PDB entry 2E4M | X-ray diffraction, 1.85 A resolution | chains B and C of the 3 polymer chains in the assembly

# Chain B
Protein: Main hemagglutinin component
Source organism: Clostridium botulinum
Reference sequence: P46084 (HA33_CLOBO); residues 2-286 here correspond to UniProt positions 1-285 (UniProt number = residue number - 1)
Sequence (286 residues; each row starts with the number of its first residue):
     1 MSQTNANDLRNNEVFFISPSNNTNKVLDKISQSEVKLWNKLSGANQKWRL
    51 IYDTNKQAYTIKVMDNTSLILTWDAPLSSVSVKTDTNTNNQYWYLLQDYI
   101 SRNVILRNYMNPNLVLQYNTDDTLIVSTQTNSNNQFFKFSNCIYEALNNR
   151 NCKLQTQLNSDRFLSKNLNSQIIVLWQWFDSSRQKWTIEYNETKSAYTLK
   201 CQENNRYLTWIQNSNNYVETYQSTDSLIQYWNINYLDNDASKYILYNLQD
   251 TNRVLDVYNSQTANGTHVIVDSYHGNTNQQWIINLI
Not modelled in the structure: 1
Sequence notes: initiating methionine (1)

# Chain C
Protein: Ha-17
Source organism: Clostridium botulinum
Reference sequence: Q9LBR4 (Q9LBR4_CLOBO); numbering as in UniProt (aligned over 2-146)
Sequence (146 residues; each row starts with the number of its first residue):
     1 MSSERTFLPNGNYKIKSLFSDSLYLTYSSGSLSFLNTSSLDNQKWKLEYI
    51 SSSNGFRFSNVAEPNKYLAYNDYGFIYLSSSSNNSLWNPIKIAINSYIIC
   101 TLSIVNVTDYAWTIYDNNNNITDQPILNLPNFDINNSNQILKLEKL
Not modelled in the structure: 1-3
Sequence notes: initiating methionine (1)

# Chain B / chain C interface
Residue-residue contacts - 19 pairs, chain B then chain C:
  Trp73(B) with Thr108(C)
  Pro76(B) with Asn106(C); Val107(C); Thr108(C); Phe132(C)
  Leu77(B) with Phe132(C)
  Ser78(B) with Phe132(C)
  Asn111(B) with Tyr110(C), hydrogen bond; Pro130(C)
  Asn113(B) with Tyr110(C), hydrogen bond; Leu129(C); Pro130(C)
  Leu114(B) with Pro130(C), hydrophobic; Phe132(C), hydrophobic
  Thr128(B) with Pro130(C)
  Gln129(B) with Tyr115(C)
  Thr130(B) with Tyr115(C)
  Asn131(B) with Tyr115(C), hydrogen bond; Asn117(C), hydrogen bond
Interface residues without a listed pair, chain B (12 interface residues in all): Val126
Interface residues without a listed pair, chain C (10 interface residues in all): Asn128

# In short
12 residues of chain B face 10 of chain C across their interface; the contacts include 4 hydrogen bonds. Polar
contacts include Asn111(B)-Tyr110(C), Asn113(B)-Tyr110(C) and Asn131(B)-Tyr115(C).
Chain B is Main hemagglutinin component and chain C is Ha-17, both from Clostridium botulinum; the structure,
Crystal structure of hemagglutinin subcomponent complex (HA-33/HA-17) from Clostridium botulinum serotype D
strain 4947, was determined by X-ray diffraction.
